PDB entry 7FMS | X-ray diffraction, 1.58 A resolution | chains A and B

# Chain A
Name: Pre-mRNA-splicing factor 8
Organism: Saccharomyces cerevisiae S288C
UniProtKB: P33334 (PRP8_YEAST); residue numbers follow UniProt; this construct covers 1836-2090
Chain sequence (258 residues; each row starts with the number of its first residue):
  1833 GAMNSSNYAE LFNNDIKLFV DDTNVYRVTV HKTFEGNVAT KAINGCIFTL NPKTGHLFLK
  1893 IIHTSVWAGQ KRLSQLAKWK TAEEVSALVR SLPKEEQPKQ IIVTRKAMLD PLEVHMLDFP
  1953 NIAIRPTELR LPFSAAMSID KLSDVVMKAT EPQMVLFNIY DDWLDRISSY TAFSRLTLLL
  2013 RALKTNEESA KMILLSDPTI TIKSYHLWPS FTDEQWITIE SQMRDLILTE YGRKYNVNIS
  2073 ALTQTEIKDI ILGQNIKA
Disordered / not traced: 2070-2090
Sequence notes: expression tag (1833-1835)
UniProt features mapped onto this chain:
  - mutagenesis: Asp1853 (D1853A: Alters protein folding. Severely impaired growth. Strongly reduced growth at 35 degrees Celsius; when associated with A-1854; D1853N: Reduced growth at 30 degrees Celsius ...), Asp1854 (D1854A: Reduced growth at 30 degrees Celsius. Strongly reduced growth at 16 degrees Celsius. Strongly reduced growth at 35 degrees Celsius; when associated with A-1853 ...), Thr1855 (T1855A: Reduced growth at 30 degrees Celsius. Strongly reduced growth at 16 degrees Celsius), Thr1936 (T1936A: Reduced growth at 30 degrees Celsius. Strongly reduced growth at 16 degrees Celsius), Arg1937 (R1937K: Severely impaired growth. Reduced growth at 30 degrees Celsius. Strongly reduced growth at 16 degrees Celsius)
Ligand contacts:
  - 3-aminophenyl dimethylcarbamate (VTC), molecule 1: His1888, Leu1889, Phe1890, Leu1988, Phe1989, Asn1990
  - 3-aminophenyl dimethylcarbamate (VTC), molecule 2: Ser1970, Ile1971, Asp1972, Lys1973, Leu2015, Lys2023, Leu2026, Leu2027, Ile2034, Leu2039, Trp2040

# Chain B
Name: A1 cistron-splicing factor AAR2
Organism: Saccharomyces cerevisiae S288C
UniProtKB: P32357 (AAR2_YEAST); aligned to UniProt positions 1-317 over residues 1-317
Chain sequence (308 residues; each row starts with the number of its first residue; note: 13 numbers in that range are skipped by the numbering (no residue carries them; nothing is unmodelled there); numbers below 1 keep their minus sign (Gly-3 is residue -3)):
    -3 GAMAMNTVPF TSAPIEVTIG IDQYSFNVKE NQPFHGIKDI PIGHVHVIHF QHADNSSMRY
    57 GYWFDCRMGN FYIQYDPKDG LYKMMEERDG AKFENIVHNF KERQMMVSYP KIDEDDTWYN
   117 LTEFVQMDKI RKIVRKDENQ FSYVDSSMTT VQENEL
   166 SSSSSDPAHS LNYTVINFKS REAIRPGHEM EDFLDKSYYL NTVMLQGIFK NSSNYFGELQ
   226 FAFLNAMFFG NYGSSLQWHA MIELICSSAT VPKHMLDKLD EILYYQIKTL PEQYSDILLN
   286 ERVWNICLYS SFQKNSLHNT EKIMENKYPE LL
Disordered / not traced: -3 to 0, 166-169
Sequence notes: expression tag (-3 to 0); conflict Ser166 (Leu153 in P32357), Ser167 (Lys154 in P32357), Ser170 (Asp in P32357)
UniProt features mapped onto this chain:
  - region: Leu261 to Ile282 (Leucine-zipper)
  - modified residue: Ser253 (Phosphoserine), Thr274 (Phosphothreonine)

# Chain A / chain B interface
Pairs across the interface (17):
  Gln1907(A) with Met195(B); Leu199(B)
  Leu1908(A) with Met195(B), hydrophobic
  Trp1911(A) with Glu194(B); Met195(B), hydrophobic; Phe198(B), hydrophobic
  Asp1942(A) with Lys184(B), salt bridge; Phe198(B)
  Glu1945(A) with Lys184(B), salt bridge
  Val1946(A) with Ile189(B), hydrophobic; Glu194(B); Phe198(B), hydrophobic
  His1947(A) with Glu194(B)
  Leu1949(A) with Lys184(B); Ser185(B); Arg186(B)
  Asp1950(A) with Arg186(B), salt bridge

# Overview
9 residues of chain A face 8 of chain B across their interface, with 3 salt bridges. Polar pairs include
Asp1942(A)-Lys184(B), Glu1945(A)-Lys184(B) and Asp1950(A)-Arg186(B). Bound to chain A: 3-aminophenyl
dimethylcarbamate. From UniProt: 5 mutagenesis sites on chain A.
Chain A is Pre-mRNA-splicing factor 8 and chain B is A1 cistron-splicing factor AAR2, both from Saccharomyces
cerevisiae S288C; the structure, PanDDA analysis group deposition -- Aar2/RNaseH in complex with fragment
P06E05 from the F2X-Universal Library, was determined by X-ray diffraction together with 5ST0, 5ST1, 5ST2,
5ST3, 5ST4, 5ST5 and 248 further entries from the same study.
